3R8R - chains F and G of the 10 polymer chains in the assembly; structure by X-ray diffraction, 1.90 A resolution.

Chain F (and G):
Name: Transaldolase
From: Bacillus subtilis
Notes: EC 2.2.1.2; chain G of this document is another copy of the same molecule, construct and numbering; everything in this record applies to it too
Reference sequence: P19669 (TAL_BACSU); numbering as in UniProt (aligned over 1-212)
Sequence (212 residues; row label = number of the first residue in the row):
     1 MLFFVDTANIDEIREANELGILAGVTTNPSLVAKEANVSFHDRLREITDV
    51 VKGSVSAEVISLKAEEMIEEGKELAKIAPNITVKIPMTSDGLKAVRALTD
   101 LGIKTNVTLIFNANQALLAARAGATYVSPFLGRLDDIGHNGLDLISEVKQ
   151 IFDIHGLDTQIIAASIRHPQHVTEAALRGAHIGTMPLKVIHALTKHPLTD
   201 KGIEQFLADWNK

Interface between chain F and chain G:
Contacting residue pairs (65; chain F residue first):
  Asn28(F) - Phe206(G)
  Pro29(F) - Phe206(G)
  Pro29(F) - Trp210(G)
  Ser30(F) - Phe206(G)
  Ser30(F) - Asp209(G)  hydrogen bond
  Val32(F) - Trp210(G)  hydrophobic
  Ala33(F) - Asp209(G)
  Phe40(F) - Trp210(G)  hydrophobic
  Glu58(F) - Phe206(G)
  Ile60(F) - Leu207(G)
  Ile60(F) - Trp210(G)
  Leu62(F) - Ile203(G)  hydrophobic
  Met87(F) - Thr194(G)
  Met87(F) - Thr199(G)
  Thr88(F) - Ile203(G)
  Ser89(F) - Leu19(G)
  Ser89(F) - His191(G)
  Ser89(F) - Thr194(G)
  Leu92(F) - Leu19(G)
  Leu92(F) - Ile21(G)  hydrophobic
  Lys93(F) - Glu18(G)
  Lys93(F) - Leu19(G)
  Arg96(F) - Gly20(G)  hydrogen bond (side chain-backbone)
  Leu109(F) - Thr199(G)  hydrogen bond (backbone-side chain)
  Leu109(F) - Gly202(G)
  Leu109(F) - Ile203(G)
  Leu109(F) - Phe206(G)  hydrophobic
  Phe111(F) - His196(G)
  Phe111(F) - Leu198(G)
  Phe111(F) - Thr199(G)
  Asn112(F) - His196(G)
  Ala113(F) - Thr173(G)
  Asn114(F) - Pro169(G)
  Asn114(F) - Val172(G)
  Asn114(F) - Thr173(G)  hydrogen bond
  Asn114(F) - Leu193(G)
  Gln115(F) - Leu193(G)
  Gln115(F) - Thr194(G)  hydrogen bond (side chain-backbone)
  Gln115(F) - Lys195(G)
  Gln115(F) - His196(G)
  Gln115(F) - Thr199(G)  hydrogen bond
  Leu117(F) - Met1(G)
  Leu117(F) - Phe3(G)  hydrophobic
  Leu118(F) - Phe3(G)  hydrophobic
  Leu118(F) - Ile21(G)
  Leu118(F) - Leu193(G)  hydrophobic
  Leu118(F) - Thr194(G)
  Arg121(F) - Met1(G)  hydrogen bond (side chain-backbone)
  Arg121(F) - Leu2(G)
  Arg121(F) - Phe3(G)
  Arg121(F) - Gly20(G)
  Arg121(F) - Ile21(G)
  Ala122(F) - Gly20(G)
  Ala122(F) - Ile21(G)  hydrophobic
  Arg133(F) - Leu198(G)
  Arg133(F) - Gly202(G)
  Ile137(F) - Leu198(G)  hydrophobic
  Glu147(F) - Leu177(G)
  Gln150(F) - Leu177(G)
  Ile151(F) - Leu177(G)  hydrophobic
  Ile154(F) - Leu177(G)
  His155(F) - Met1(G)  hydrogen bond (side chain-backbone)
  His155(F) - Ala176(G)
  His155(F) - Gly179(G)
  His155(F) - Ala180(G)  hydrogen bond (side chain-backbone)
Also at the interface, not in a pair above, chain F (34 interface residues in all): Pro86, Leu134
Also at the interface, not in a pair above, chain G (30 interface residues in all): Lys149, Ile190, Gln205

Summary:
34 residues of chain F face 30 of chain G across their interface; the contacts include 9 hydrogen bonds. Polar
contacts include Ser30(F)-Asp209(G), Arg96(F)-Gly20(G) and Leu109(F)-Thr199(G).
Chain F and chain G are both Transaldolase (Bacillus subtilis); the structure, Transaldolase from Bacillus
subtilis, was determined by X-ray diffraction (same publication as 3R5E).
